6FKH - chains a and b of the 26 polymer chains in the assembly; structure by electron microscopy, 4.20 A resolution (low resolution: residue-level contacts below are approximate; hydrogen-bond / salt-bridge calls are withheld).

Chain a:
Molecule: ATP synthase subunit a, chloroplastic
From: Spinacia oleracea
UniProtKB: P06451 (ATPI_SPIOL); residue numbers follow UniProt; this construct covers 1-247
Amino-acid sequence (247 residues; each row starts with the number of its first residue):
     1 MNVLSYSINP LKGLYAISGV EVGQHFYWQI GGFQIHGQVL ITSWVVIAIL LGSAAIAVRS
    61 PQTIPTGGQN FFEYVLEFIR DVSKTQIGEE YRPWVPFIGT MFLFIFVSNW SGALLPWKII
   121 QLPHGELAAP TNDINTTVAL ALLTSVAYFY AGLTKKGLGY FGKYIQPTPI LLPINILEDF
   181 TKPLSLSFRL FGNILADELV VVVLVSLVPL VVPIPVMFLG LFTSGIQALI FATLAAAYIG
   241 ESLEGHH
Not modelled in the structure: 1-21, 245-247

Chain b:
Molecule: ATP synthase subunit b, chloroplastic
From: Spinacia oleracea
UniProtKB: P06453 (ATPF_SPIOL); residue numbers follow UniProt; this construct covers 1-184
Amino-acid sequence (184 residues; each row starts with the number of its first residue):
     1 MKNVTDSFVF LGHWPSAGSF GFNTDILATN LINLSVVLGV LIFFGKGVLS DLLDNRKQRI
    61 LNTIRNSEEL RGKAIEQLEK ARARLKKVEM DADQFRVNGY SEIEREKMNL INSTYKTLEQ
   121 FENYKNETIQ FEQQKAINQV RQRVFQQALQ GALGTLNSCL NNELHLRTIN ANIGMFGAMN
   181 EITD
Not modelled in the structure: 1-21, 183-184

Interface between chain a and chain b:
Pairs across the interface - 74 pairs, chain a then chain b:
  Y27(a) - F22(b)
  Y27(a) - N23(b)
  W28(a) - F22(b)
  Q29(a) - F22(b)
  Q62(a) - K57(b)
  T63(a) - I64(b)
  I64(a) - K57(b)
  I64(a) - L61(b)
  P65(a) - K57(b)
  P65(a) - I60(b)
  T66(a) - D54(b)
  T66(a) - K57(b)
  N70(a) - L53(b)
  N70(a) - D54(b)
  N70(a) - K57(b)
  F71(a) - L49(b)
  F71(a) - L53(b)
  F72(a) - L53(b)
  E73(a) - R56(b)
  Y74(a) - L52(b)
  Y74(a) - L53(b)
  E77(a) - R56(b)
  W110(a) - L41(b)
  S111(a) - L34(b)
  G112(a) - L34(b)
  A113(a) - L34(b)
  L114(a) - L34(b)
  L114(a) - S35(b)
  L114(a) - V37(b)
  L114(a) - L38(b)
  L114(a) - L41(b)
  L115(a) - L34(b)
  L115(a) - L38(b)
  P116(a) - L31(b)
  P116(a) - I32(b)
  P116(a) - L34(b)
  P116(a) - S35(b)
  W117(a) - N30(b)
  W117(a) - L31(b)
  K118(a) - I26(b)
  K118(a) - L27(b)
  K118(a) - A28(b)
  K118(a) - T29(b)
  K118(a) - N30(b)
  K118(a) - L31(b)
  I119(a) - D25(b)
  I119(a) - I26(b)
  I119(a) - L27(b)
  I119(a) - L31(b)
  I119(a) - I32(b)
  I120(a) - T24(b)
  I120(a) - D25(b)
  I120(a) - I26(b)
  I120(a) - L27(b)
  I120(a) - N30(b)
  I120(a) - L31(b)
  Q121(a) - N23(b)
  Q121(a) - T24(b)
  Q121(a) - D25(b)
  Q121(a) - I26(b)
  L122(a) - N23(b)
  L122(a) - T24(b)
  L122(a) - D25(b)
  L122(a) - I26(b)
  P123(a) - F22(b)
  P123(a) - N23(b)
  P123(a) - T24(b)
  H124(a) - F22(b)
  G125(a) - D25(b)
  V201(a) - N33(b)
  L210(a) - N33(b)
  M217(a) - N33(b)
  M217(a) - V37(b)
  L221(a) - V37(b)
Also at the interface, not in a pair above, chain a (40 interface residues in all): G37, G67, Q69, E126, V205, P213
Also at the interface, not in a pair above, chain b (28 interface residues in all): V36, Q58

Summary:
40 residues of chain a face 28 of chain b across their interface.
Chain a is ATP synthase subunit a, chloroplastic and chain b is ATP synthase subunit b, chloroplastic, both
from Spinacia oleracea; the structure, Chloroplast F1Fo conformation 2, was determined by electron microscopy
(same publication as 6FKF and 6FKI).
